6I0D - chains 4 and 5 of the 16 polymer chains in the assembly; structure by X-ray diffraction, 3.60 A resolution.

== Chain 4 ==
Name: NADH-quinone oxidoreductase subunit 4
From: Thermus thermophilus HB8
Notes: EC 1.6.5.11
UniProtKB: Q56220 (NQO4_THET8); residues 1-409 here = UniProt positions 1-409
Sequence (409 residues; each row starts with the number of its first residue):
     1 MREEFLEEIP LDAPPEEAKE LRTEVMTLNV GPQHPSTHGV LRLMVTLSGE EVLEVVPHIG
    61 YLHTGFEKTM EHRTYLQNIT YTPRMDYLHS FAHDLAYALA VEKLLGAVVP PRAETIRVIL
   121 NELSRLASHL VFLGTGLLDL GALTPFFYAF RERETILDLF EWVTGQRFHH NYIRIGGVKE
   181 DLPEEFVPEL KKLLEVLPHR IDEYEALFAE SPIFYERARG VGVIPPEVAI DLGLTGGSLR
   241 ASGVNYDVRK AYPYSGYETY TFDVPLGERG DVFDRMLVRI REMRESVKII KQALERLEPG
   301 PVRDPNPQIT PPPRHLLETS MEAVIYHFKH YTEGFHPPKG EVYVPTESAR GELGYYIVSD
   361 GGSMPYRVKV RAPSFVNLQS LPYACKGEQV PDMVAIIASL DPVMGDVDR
Disordered / not traced: 1-25
Residues lining bound ligands: decylubiquinone (DCQ; 2-decyl-5,6-dimethoxy-3-methylcyclohexa-2,5-diene-1,4-dione): Q33, H38, G39, V40, Y87, L88, V131, T135, L138, P402, V403
What the authors report for this chain:
  - binding site for decylubiquinone: H38, Y87
  - contacts within the chain: H38-D139 (salt bridge)
  - conformationally variable residues (domain motion, loop rearrangement): M26 to I59
  - catalytic residues: H38, Y87 (proposed by the authors, not directly observed)

== Chain 5 ==
Name: NADH-quinone oxidoreductase subunit 5
From: Thermus thermophilus HB8
Notes: EC 1.6.5.11
UniProtKB: Q56219 (NQO5_THET8); residues 1-207 here = UniProt positions 1-207
Sequence (207 residues; numbered 1 to 207; the number before each row is that of its first residue):
     1 MRLERVLEEA RAKGYPIEDN GLGNLWVVLP RERFKEEMAH YKAMGFNFLA DIVGLDYLTY
    61 PDPRPERFAV VYELVSLPGW KDGDGSRFFV RVYVPEEDPR LPTVTDLWGS ANFLEREVYD
   121 LFGIVFEGHP DLRKILTPED LEGHPLRKDY PLGETPTLFR EGRYIIPAEF RAALTGKDPG
   181 LTFYKGGSRK GYRSLWADLK KAREVKG
Disordered / not traced: 197-207

== How chain 4 and chain 5 interact ==
Pairs across the interface - 126 pairs, chain 4 then chain 5:
  P57(4) - F113(5)  hydrophobic
  P57(4) - R133(5)
  H58(4) - R133(5)
  I59(4) - I135(5)
  G60(4) - I135(5)
  G60(4) - L136(5)
  E67(4) - L146(5)
  K68(4) - P145(5)  hydrogen bond (side chain-backbone)
  K68(4) - L146(5)
  K68(4) - R147(5)
  K68(4) - Y150(5)  hydrogen bond (side chain-backbone)
  K68(4) - L152(5)
  T69(4) - L152(5)
  E71(4) - K148(5)  salt bridge
  H72(4) - L152(5)
  H72(4) - R171(5)  hydrogen bond (backbone-side chain)
  R73(4) - E154(5)  salt bridge
  R73(4) - R171(5)
  T74(4) - A173(5)
  K103(4) - L22(5)  hydrogen bond (side chain-backbone)
  L104(4) - R193(5)
  L105(4) - Y192(5)
  L105(4) - R193(5)
  L105(4) - S194(5)
  G106(4) - R193(5)
  G106(4) - S194(5)
  P226(4) - W80(5)  hydrophobic
  E227(4) - W80(5)
  I230(4) - N47(5)
  I230(4) - F48(5)  hydrophobic
  I230(4) - L77(5)  hydrophobic
  I230(4) - S110(5)
  D231(4) - L107(5)
  D231(4) - W108(5)
  D231(4) - G109(5)  hydrogen bond (backbone-backbone)
  D231(4) - S110(5)  hydrogen bond (backbone-backbone)
  L232(4) - G109(5)
  L232(4) - S110(5)  hydrogen bond (backbone-side chain)
  G233(4) - F48(5)
  G233(4) - S110(5)  hydrogen bond (backbone-side chain)
  T235(4) - F48(5)
  G243(4) - W80(5)
  V244(4) - L77(5)  hydrophobic
  N245(4) - G79(5)
  Y246(4) - V75(5)
  Y246(4) - L77(5)
  Y246(4) - P78(5)
  Y246(4) - R87(5)  hydrogen bond
  Y252(4) - V75(5)
  Y252(4) - G85(5)  hydrogen bond (side chain-backbone)
  Y252(4) - R87(5)
  N306(4) - Y192(5)  hydrogen bond
  Q308(4) - S188(5)
  Q308(4) - Y192(5)
  T332(4) - A172(5)
  T332(4) - A173(5)
  E333(4) - A173(5)
  E333(4) - R189(5)  salt bridge
  H336(4) - R189(5)  hydrogen bond (side chain-backbone)
  H336(4) - G191(5)
  H336(4) - Y192(5)  hydrogen bond (backbone-backbone)
  P337(4) - G191(5)
  P338(4) - Y192(5)
  P338(4) - R193(5)
  K339(4) - Y60(5)
  E341(4) - N20(5)  hydrogen bond (backbone-side chain)
  E341(4) - W26(5)
  E341(4) - Y57(5)  hydrogen bond
  E341(4) - R91(5)  salt bridge
  V342(4) - L22(5)  hydrophobic
  V342(4) - N24(5)
  Y343(4) - N24(5)  hydrogen bond (backbone-side chain)
  Y343(4) - D51(5)
  Y343(4) - E73(5)
  Y343(4) - F89(5)  hydrophobic
  P345(4) - R87(5)
  E352(4) - F48(5)
  E352(4) - A50(5)
  E352(4) - E73(5)
  E352(4) - R87(5)  salt bridge
  Y356(4) - W26(5)  hydrogen bond
  Y356(4) - V53(5)  hydrophobic
  Y356(4) - L55(5)
  Y356(4) - R91(5)  hydrogen bond
  V358(4) - L55(5)  hydrophobic
  S359(4) - Y60(5)
  D360(4) - Y60(5)
  D360(4) - P61(5)
  D360(4) - T175(5)  hydrogen bond
  D360(4) - G176(5)  hydrogen bond (side chain-backbone)
  G361(4) - G176(5)
  G361(4) - K185(5)  hydrogen bond (backbone-side chain)
  G361(4) - R189(5)
  G362(4) - L174(5)
  G362(4) - T175(5)
  G362(4) - G176(5)
  S363(4) - A173(5)
  S363(4) - L174(5)  hydrogen bond (backbone-backbone)
  M364(4) - A173(5)  hydrophobic
  M364(4) - L174(5)
  Y366(4) - D56(5)  hydrogen bond (side chain-backbone)
  Y366(4) - Y57(5)
  Y366(4) - L58(5)
  Y366(4) - T59(5)  hydrogen bond (side chain-backbone)
  Y366(4) - Y60(5)  hydrogen bond (side chain-backbone)
  Y366(4) - K148(5)  hydrogen bond (backbone-side chain)
  R367(4) - V53(5)
  R367(4) - G54(5)  hydrogen bond (side chain-backbone)
  R367(4) - L55(5)
  R367(4) - L146(5)
  K369(4) - D51(5)
  K369(4) - V53(5)
  R371(4) - A50(5)  hydrogen bond (side chain-backbone)
  R371(4) - D51(5)  salt bridge
  F375(4) - F113(5)
  F375(4) - L114(5)  hydrophobic
  F375(4) - E117(5)
  V376(4) - A50(5)
  V376(4) - L114(5)  hydrophobic
  L378(4) - F113(5)
  Q379(4) - G109(5)
  Q379(4) - S110(5)  hydrogen bond (side chain-backbone)
  Q379(4) - N112(5)  hydrogen bond (side chain-backbone)
  Q379(4) - F113(5)  hydrogen bond (side chain-backbone)
  D408(4) - L136(5)
  R409(4) - E117(5)  salt bridge
Also at the interface, not in a pair above, chain 4 (63 interface residues in all): V56, H63, L239, A251, G340
Also at the interface, not in a pair above, chain 5 (66 interface residues in all): I52, D62, R64, V71, A111, R116, F122, K190

== Summary ==
63 residues of chain 4 face 66 of chain 5 across their interface; the contacts include 31 hydrogen bonds and 7
salt bridges. Polar pairs include E71(4)-K148(5), R73(4)-E154(5) and E333(4)-R189(5). Bound to chain 4:
decylubiquinone. The paper reports catalytic residues H38(4) and Y87(4); a binding site for decylubiquinone at
H38(4) and Y87(4).
Here chain 4 is NADH-quinone oxidoreductase subunit 4 and chain 5 is NADH-quinone oxidoreductase subunit 5,
both from Thermus thermophilus HB8. Entry 6I0D (Respiratory complex I from Thermus thermophilus with bound
Decyl-Ubiquinone) was determined by X-ray diffraction (same publication as 6I1P, 6Q8O, 6Q8W, 6Q8X, 6Y11, 6ZIY
and 3 further entries).
